PDB entry 5V7J | X-ray diffraction, 2.91 A resolution | chains L and H of the 6 polymer chains in the assembly

Chain L:
Protein: Antibody 3H+109L Fab light chain
Source organism: Homo sapiens
Notes: antibody fragment or engineered binder
Sequence (218 residues; numbered 2 to 213 plus 6 insertion-coded residues; the number before each row is that of its first residue; a row labelled like 67A-67C holds insertion residues (67A, then the next letters in order)):
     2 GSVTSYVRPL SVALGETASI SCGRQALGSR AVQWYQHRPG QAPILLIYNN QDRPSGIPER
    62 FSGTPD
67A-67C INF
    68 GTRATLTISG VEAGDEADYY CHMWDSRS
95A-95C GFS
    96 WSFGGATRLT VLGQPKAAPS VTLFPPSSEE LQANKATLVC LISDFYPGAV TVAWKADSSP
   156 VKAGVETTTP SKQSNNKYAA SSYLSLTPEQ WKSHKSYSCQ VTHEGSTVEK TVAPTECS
Disordered / not traced: 2-5, 211-213
Disulfides: Cys23-Cys88, Cys135-Cys194

Chain H:
Protein: Antibody 3H+109L Fab heavy chain
Source organism: Homo sapiens
Notes: antibody fragment or engineered binder
Sequence (236 residues; each row starts with the number of its first residue; a row labelled like 82A-82C holds insertion residues (82A, then the next letters in order)):
     1 QVQLQESGPG LVKPSETLSL TCTVSGGSIS NYYWSWIRQS PGKGLEWIGY ISDSESTNYN
    61 PSLKSRVIIS VDTSKNQLSL KL
82A-82C NSV
    83 TAADSAIYYC ARAQQGKR
100A-100R IYGMVSFGEFFYYYYMDV
   101 WGKGTTVTVS SASTKGPSVF PLAPSSKSTS GGTAALGCLV KDYFPEPVTV SWNSGALTSG
   161 VHTFPAVLQS SGLYSLSSVV TVPSSSLGTQ TYICNVNHKP SNTKVDKKVE PKSCD
Disordered / not traced: 127, 212-215
Disulfides: Cys22-Cys92, Cys138-Cys194

How chain L and chain H interact:
Residue-residue contacts - 69 pairs, chain L then chain H:
  Tyr7(L) - Gly42(H)  hydrogen bond (side chain-backbone)
  Tyr7(L) - Lys43(H)
  Ser30(L) - Arg100(H)
  Ser30(L) - Phe100K(H)
  Arg31(L) - Arg100(H)
  Ala32(L) - Phe100K(H)  hydrophobic
  Gln34(L) - Tyr100M(H)
  Gln34(L) - Tyr100N(H)  hydrogen bond (side chain-backbone)
  Gln34(L) - Tyr100O(H)
  Tyr36(L) - Tyr100N(H)
  Tyr36(L) - Trp101(H)  hydrophobic
  His38(L) - Gln39(H)
  Gly41(L) - Gln39(H)
  Gly41(L) - Tyr91(H)  hydrogen bond (backbone-side chain)
  Gln42(L) - Tyr91(H)  hydrogen bond (backbone-side chain)
  Ala43(L) - Tyr91(H)  hydrogen bond (backbone-side chain)
  Ala43(L) - Gly102(H)
  Pro44(L) - Leu45(H)  hydrophobic
  Pro44(L) - Tyr91(H)
  Pro44(L) - Trp101(H)
  Leu46(L) - Met100P(H)
  Tyr49(L) - Tyr100O(H)  hydrophobic
  Asp67(L) - Arg100(H)  salt bridge
  Tyr87(L) - Gly44(H)
  Tyr87(L) - Leu45(H)
  Trp91(L) - Phe100K(H)
  Trp91(L) - Tyr100L(H)
  Trp91(L) - Tyr100M(H)  hydrophobic
  Trp91(L) - Tyr100N(H)
  Asp92(L) - Phe100K(H)
  Ser93(L) - Phe100K(H)
  Phe95B(L) - Trp47(H)  hydrophobic
  Phe95B(L) - Asn58(H)
  Ser95C(L) - Trp47(H)
  Trp96(L) - Trp47(H)  hydrophobic
  Trp96(L) - Ile48(H)
  Trp96(L) - Gly49(H)
  Trp96(L) - Asn58(H)
  Trp96(L) - Tyr59(H)
  Trp96(L) - Asn60(H)
  Trp96(L) - Pro61(H)
  Phe98(L) - Leu45(H)  hydrophobic
  Phe98(L) - Glu46(H)
  Phe98(L) - Trp47(H)
  Phe119(L) - Leu122(H)
  Phe119(L) - Ala123(H)
  Phe119(L) - Pro124(H)
  Phe119(L) - Ser125(H)
  Phe119(L) - Ala135(H)  hydrophobic
  Pro120(L) - Leu122(H)
  Ser122(L) - Phe120(H)
  Ser122(L) - Pro121(H)
  Ser122(L) - Leu122(H)
  Glu124(L) - Val119(H)
  Val134(L) - Ser177(H)
  Ile137(L) - Phe164(H)
  Glu161(L) - Val167(H)
  Glu161(L) - Ser170(H)
  Thr162(L) - Val167(H)
  Thr163(L) - Val167(H)
  Ala174(L) - His162(H)
  Ala174(L) - Phe164(H)  hydrophobic
  Ala175(L) - Phe164(H)
  Ser176(L) - Phe164(H)
  Ser176(L) - Val167(H)
  Tyr178(L) - Val167(H)  hydrophobic
  Tyr178(L) - Ser175(H)  hydrogen bond (side chain-backbone)
  Tyr178(L) - Leu176(H)
  Tyr178(L) - Ser177(H)  hydrogen bond
Also at the interface, not in a pair above, chain L (43 interface residues in all): His89, Pro121, Ser123, Glu125, Thr132, Leu136, Ser138, Gln168
Also at the interface, not in a pair above, chain H (43 interface residues in all): Ile37, Asp100Q, Lys103, Leu139, Leu168

Overview:
Chain L and chain H each contribute 43 residues to their interface, with 7 hydrogen bonds and 1 salt bridge.
Polar pairs include Asp67(L)-Arg100(H), Tyr7(L)-Gly42(H) and Gln34(L)-Tyr100N(H).
Chain L is Antibody 3H+109L Fab light chain and chain H is Antibody 3H+109L Fab heavy chain, both from Homo
sapiens; the structure, Crystal Structure at 3.7 A Resolution of Glycosylated HIV-1 Clade A BG505 SOSIP.664
Prefusion Env Trimer ..., was determined by X-ray diffraction.
